PDB entry 1FZO | X-ray diffraction, 1.80 A resolution | chains A and P of the 3 polymer chains in the assembly

[Chain A]
Name: H-2 class I histocompatibility antigen, K-B alpha chain
Source organism: Mus musculus
Notes: fragment: extracellular domain
UniProt: P01901 (HA1B_MOUSE); residues 1-274 here correspond to UniProt positions 22-295 (UniProt number = residue number + 21)
Chain sequence (274 residues; row label = number of the first residue in the row):
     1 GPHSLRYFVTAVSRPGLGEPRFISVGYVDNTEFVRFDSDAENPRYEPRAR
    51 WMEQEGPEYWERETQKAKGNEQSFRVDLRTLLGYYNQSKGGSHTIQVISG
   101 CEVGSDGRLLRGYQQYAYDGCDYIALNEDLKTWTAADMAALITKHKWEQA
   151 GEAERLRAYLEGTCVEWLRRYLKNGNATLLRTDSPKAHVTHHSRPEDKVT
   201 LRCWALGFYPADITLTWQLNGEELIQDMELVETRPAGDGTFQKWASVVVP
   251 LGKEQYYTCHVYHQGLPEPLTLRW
Differences from the reference sequence: engineered mutation Phe22 (Tyr43 in P01901), Ile23 (Met44 in P01901), Ser24 (Glu45 in P01901), Asn30 (Asp51 in P01901); modified residue (121)
Modified residues: Cys121 (s-hydroxycysteine; CSO)
Disulfides: Cys101-Cys164, Cys203-Cys259
Covalently attached groups: N-acetylglucosamine (NAG) linked to Asn86; glycan linked to Asn176
UniProt features mapped onto this chain:
  - glycosylation (N-linked (GlcNAc...) asparagine): Asn86, Asn176
What the authors report for this chain:
  - conformationally variable residues (side-chain flip): Tyr45, Asn70
  - contacts within the chain: Ser24-Tyr45 (water-mediated contact)
  - post-translational modification sites: Asn86, Asn176

[Chain P]
Name: Protein (nucleocapsid protein)
UniProt: P04857 (NCAP_SENDE); residues 1-9 here correspond to UniProt positions 324-332 (UniProt number = residue number + 323)
Chain sequence (9 residues; row label = number of the first residue in the row):
     1 FAPGNYPAL
What the authors report for this chain:
  - conformationally variable residues: Pro3 to Tyr6

[Chain A / chain P interface]
Residue-residue contacts (34; chain A residue first):
  Leu5(A) - Phe1(P)
  Tyr7(A) - Phe1(P)  hydrogen bond (side chain-backbone)
  Tyr7(A) - Ala2(P)  hydrogen bond (side chain-backbone)
  Val9(A) - Tyr6(P)
  Tyr59(A) - Phe1(P)  hydrophobic
  Glu63(A) - Phe1(P)
  Glu63(A) - Ala2(P)  hydrogen bond (side chain-backbone)
  Lys66(A) - Phe1(P)
  Lys66(A) - Ala2(P)  hydrogen bond (side chain-backbone)
  Lys66(A) - Pro3(P)
  Asn70(A) - Tyr6(P)
  Ser73(A) - Tyr6(P)
  Phe74(A) - Tyr6(P)  hydrophobic
  Asp77(A) - Ala8(P)
  Asp77(A) - Leu9(P)  hydrogen bond (side chain-backbone)
  Thr80(A) - Leu9(P)
  Leu81(A) - Leu9(P)  hydrophobic
  Tyr84(A) - Leu9(P)  hydrogen bond (side chain-backbone)
  Ser99(A) - Tyr6(P)
  Gln114(A) - Tyr6(P)
  Tyr116(A) - Tyr6(P)
  Tyr116(A) - Leu9(P)  hydrophobic
  Tyr123(A) - Leu9(P)  hydrophobic
  Thr143(A) - Leu9(P)  hydrogen bond (side chain-backbone)
  Lys146(A) - Leu9(P)  hydrogen bond (side chain-backbone)
  Trp147(A) - Pro7(P)
  Trp147(A) - Ala8(P)  hydrogen bond (side chain-backbone)
  Trp147(A) - Leu9(P)  hydrophobic
  Glu152(A) - Pro7(P)
  Tyr159(A) - Phe1(P)  hydrogen bond (side chain-backbone)
  Tyr159(A) - Ala2(P)
  Tyr159(A) - Pro3(P)
  Trp167(A) - Phe1(P)
  Tyr171(A) - Phe1(P)  hydrogen bond (side chain-backbone)
Interface residues without a listed pair, chain A (29 interface residues in all): Tyr45, Arg62, Ile95, Val97, Thr163
Interface residues without a listed pair, chain P (9 interface residues in all): Gly4, Asn5

[Overview]
29 residues of chain A and 9 residues of chain P are in contact, with 11 hydrogen bonds. Among the polar pairs
are Tyr7(A)-Phe1(P), Tyr7(A)-Ala2(P) and Glu63(A)-Ala2(P). Covalently linked N-acetylglucosamine: at Asn86(A).
From the paper: modification sites Asn86(A) and Asn176(A); conformational variability at Tyr45(A), Asn70(A)
and Pro3(P).
Here chain A is H-2 class I histocompatibility antigen, K-B alpha chain (Mus musculus) and chain P is Protein
(nucleocapsid protein). Entry 1FZO (MHC class I natural mutant H-2KBM8 heavy chain complexed with beta-2
microglobulin and sendai virus nucleoprotein) was determined by X-ray diffraction, deposited together with
1FZJ, 1FZK and 1FZM.
